Entry 8AGC (electron microscopy, 3.10 A resolution); this record covers chains A and G of the 9 polymer chains in the assembly.

== Chain A ==
Name: Dolichyl-diphosphooligosaccharide--protein glycotransferase
Source organism: Saccharomyces cerevisiae
Notes: EC 2.4.99.18
Reference sequence: A0A6A5Q0M3 (A0A6A5Q0M3_YEASX); residues 1-718 here = UniProt positions 1-718
Sequence (718 residues; numbered 1 to 718; the number before each row is that of its first residue):
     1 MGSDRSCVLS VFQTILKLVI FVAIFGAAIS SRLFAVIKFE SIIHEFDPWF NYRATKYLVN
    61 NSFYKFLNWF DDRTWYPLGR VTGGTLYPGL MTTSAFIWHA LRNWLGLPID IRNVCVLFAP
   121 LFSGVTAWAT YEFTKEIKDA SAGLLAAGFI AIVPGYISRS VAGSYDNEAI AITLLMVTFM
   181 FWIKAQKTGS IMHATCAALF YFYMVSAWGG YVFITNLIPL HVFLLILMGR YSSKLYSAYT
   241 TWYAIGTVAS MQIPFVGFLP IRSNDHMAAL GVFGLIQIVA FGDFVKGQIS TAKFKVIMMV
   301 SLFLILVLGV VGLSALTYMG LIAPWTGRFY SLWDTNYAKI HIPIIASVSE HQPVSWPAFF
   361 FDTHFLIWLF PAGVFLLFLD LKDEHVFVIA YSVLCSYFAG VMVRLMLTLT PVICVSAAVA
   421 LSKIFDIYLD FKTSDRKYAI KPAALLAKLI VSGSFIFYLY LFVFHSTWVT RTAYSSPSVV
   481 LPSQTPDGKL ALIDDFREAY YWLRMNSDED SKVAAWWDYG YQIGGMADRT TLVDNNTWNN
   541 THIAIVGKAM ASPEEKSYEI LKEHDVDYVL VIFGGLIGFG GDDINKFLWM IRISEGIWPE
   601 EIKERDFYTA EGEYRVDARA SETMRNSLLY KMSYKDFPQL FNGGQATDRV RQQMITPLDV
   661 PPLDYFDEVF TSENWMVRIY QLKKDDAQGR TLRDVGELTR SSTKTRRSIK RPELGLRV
Unresolved in the structure: 1-5, 433-440, 484-491
Covalent attachments: glycan linked to Asn539
Ion coordination: Mn2+: Asp166 (together with ELU)
Ligand contacts:
  - 5-Carboxy-N,N'-tetramethyl rhodamine (323; 2-[3,6-bis(dimethylamino)xanthen-9-yl]-5-methanoyl-benzoate): Phe361, Thr472, Ala473, Ser476, Pro482
  - beta-D-mannopyranose / ELU / alpha-D-mannopyranose / N-acetylglucosamine / 2-acetamido-2-deoxy-alpha-D-glucopyranose: Asp47, Gly79, Arg80, Val81, Gly84, Thr85, Asp166, Asn167, Trp208, Gly209, Gly210, Val212, Phe213, Asn216, Phe255, Trp325, Arg328, Phe329, Leu332, Ile344, Ile345, Glu350, Leu394, Phe398, Arg404, Leu405, Tyr521, Asn535, Asn536, Thr537, Trp538
  - palmitoyl-linoleoyl phosphatidylcholine (CPL; 1-palmitoyl-2-linoleoyl-sn-glycero-3-phosphocholine), molecule 1: Val22, Phe25, Gly26, Ile29, Ser30, Leu33
  - palmitoyl-linoleoyl phosphatidylcholine (CPL), molecule 2: Ile29, Leu33, Val36, Ile37, Ser41, Ile97, Ala100, Leu101, Leu105, Leu107, Ile109, Arg112, Asn113, Val114, Leu117, Leu121
  - palmitoyl-linoleoyl phosphatidylcholine (CPL), molecule 3: Phe63, Leu67, Pro88, Gly89, Thr92, Phe96, Leu199, Phe202, Tyr203, Ser206, Gln252, Ile253, Pro254
  - palmitoyl-linoleoyl phosphatidylcholine (CPL), molecule 4: Leu105, Ile109, Asn113
  - phosphatidylethanolamine (PTY), molecule 1: Leu58, Ser62, Phe63, Thr92, Ala95, Phe96, His99, Phe202
  - phosphatidylethanolamine (PTY), molecule 2: Leu224, Leu227, Met228, Arg230, Phe378, Leu381, Ile389, Ala390, Val393, Leu394
Reported in the primary citation:
  - catalytic residues: Asp47, Glu350 (citing earlier work)
  - binding site for the ligand ELU: Trp208, Arg328, Arg404
  - Mn2+ coordination: Asp47, Asp166

== Chain G ==
Name: Dolichyl-diphosphooligosaccharide--protein glycosyltransferase subunit WBP1
Source organism: Saccharomyces cerevisiae
Reference sequence: A0A8H8ULL1 (A0A8H8ULL1_YEASX); numbering as in UniProt (aligned over 1-430)
Sequence (430 residues; row label = number of the first residue in the row):
     1 MRTDWNFFFC ILLQAIFVVG TQTSRTLVLY DQSTEPLEEY SVYLKDLEQR NYKLEYLDIN
    61 STSTTVDLYD KEQRLFDNII VFPTKGGKNL ARQIPVKQLI KFFENEGNIL CMSSPGAVPN
   121 TIRLFLNELG IYPSPKGHVI RDYFSPSSEE LVVSSNHLLN KYVYNARKSE DFVFGESSAA
   181 LLENREQIVP ILNAPRTSFT ESKGKCNSWT SGSQGFLVVG FQNLNNARLV WIGSSDFLKN
   241 KNQDSNQEFA KELLKWTFNE KSVIKSVHAV HSHADGTSYD EEPYKIKDKV IYSVGFSEWN
   301 GEEWLPHIAD DIQFELRQVD PYYRLTLSPS GNDSETQYYT TGEFILPDRH GVFTFLTDYR
   361 KIGLSFTTDK DVKAIRHLAN DEYPRSWEIS NSWVYISAIC GVIVAWIFFV VSFVTTSSVG
   421 KKLETFKKTN
Unresolved in the structure: 1-24, 419-430
Covalent attachments: N-acetylglucosamine (NAG) linked to Asn60, Asn332

== Interface between chain A and chain G ==
Residue-residue contacts (56; chain A residue first):
  Tyr64(A) - Ala379(G)
  Tyr64(A) - Asp381(G)  hydrogen bond
  Asn68(A) - Ala379(G)
  Asn68(A) - Asn380(G)  hydrogen bond (side chain-backbone)
  Phe70(A) - His350(G)
  Phe70(A) - Gly351(G)
  Phe70(A) - Arg376(G)
  Asp72(A) - Val352(G)
  Asp72(A) - Ala374(G)
  Tyr76(A) - Val352(G)
  Tyr76(A) - Val372(G)
  Pro77(A) - Gln318(G)
  Pro77(A) - Val352(G)
  Leu78(A) - Gln318(G)
  Leu78(A) - Arg349(G)
  Leu78(A) - His350(G)
  Leu78(A) - Gly351(G)
  Val81(A) - His350(G)
  Glu563(A) - Val319(G)
  Asp686(A) - Glu104(G)
  Asp686(A) - Leu224(G)
  Ala687(A) - Gln187(G)
  Ala687(A) - Asn223(G)
  Ala687(A) - Leu224(G)  hydrogen bond (backbone-backbone)
  Gln688(A) - Phe103(G)
  Gln688(A) - Glu104(G)
  Gln688(A) - Leu129(G)
  Gln688(A) - Arg185(G)  hydrogen bond (backbone-side chain)
  Gln688(A) - Gln187(G)
  Gln688(A) - Phe221(G)
  Gln688(A) - Asn223(G)
  Gly689(A) - Arg185(G)  hydrogen bond (backbone-side chain)
  Gly689(A) - Gln187(G)
  Arg690(A) - Ile100(G)
  Arg690(A) - Glu128(G)  salt bridge
  Arg690(A) - Arg185(G)
  Leu698(A) - Glu128(G)
  Ile709(A) - Arg123(G)
  Ile709(A) - Pro135(G)  hydrophobic
  Arg711(A) - Leu181(G)
  Arg711(A) - Asn207(G)
  Arg711(A) - Ser208(G)
  Arg711(A) - Trp209(G)  hydrogen bond (side chain-backbone)
  Pro712(A) - Tyr132(G)  hydrophobic
  Pro712(A) - Trp209(G)
  Leu714(A) - Leu181(G)  hydrophobic
  Leu714(A) - Leu182(G)
  Leu716(A) - Asn184(G)  hydrogen bond (backbone-side chain)
  Leu716(A) - Gln214(G)
  Arg717(A) - Glu183(G)  hydrogen bond (side chain-backbone)
  Arg717(A) - Asn184(G)
  Arg717(A) - Arg185(G)  hydrogen bond (side chain-backbone)
  Arg717(A) - Ile188(G)  hydrogen bond (side chain-backbone)
  Arg717(A) - Pro190(G)
  Arg717(A) - Gln214(G)
  Val718(A) - Asn184(G)
Also at the interface, not in a pair above, chain A (27 interface residues in all): Leu67, His564, Asp565, Thr699, Lys710
Also at the interface, not in a pair above, chain G (42 interface residues in all): Lys97, Phe216, Asn225, Thr354, Lys370, Ile375, His377

== In short ==
Chain A and chain G form an interface of 27 and 42 residues respectively; the contacts include 10 hydrogen
bonds and 1 salt bridge. Polar contacts include Arg690(A)-Glu128(G), Tyr64(A)-Asp381(G) and
Asn68(A)-Asn380(G). From the paper: catalytic residues Asp47(A) and Glu350(A); a binding site for the ligand
ELU at Trp208(A), Arg328(A) and Arg404(A).
Chain A is Dolichyl-diphosphooligosaccharide--protein glycotransferase and chain G is
Dolichyl-diphosphooligosaccharide--protein glycosyltransferase subunit WBP1, both from Saccharomyces
cerevisiae; the structure, Structure of yeast oligosaccharylransferase complex with lipid-linked
oligosaccharide and non-acceptor peptide bound, was determined by electron microscopy, deposited together with
8AGB and 8AGE.
